4DV3 - chains A and K of the 21 polymer chains in the assembly; structure by X-ray diffraction, 3.55 A resolution.

== Chain A ==
Molecule: 16S rRNA
Source organism: Thermus thermophilus
Sequence (1522 nucleotides; row label = number of the first residue in the row; note: 42 numbers in that range are skipped by the numbering (no residue carries them; nothing is unmodelled there); a row labelled like 190A-190L holds insertion residues (190A, then the next letters in order); numbering starts at 0):
     0 UUUGUUGGAG AGUUUGAUCC UGGCUCAGGG UGAACGCUGG CGGCGUGCCU AAGACAUGCA
    60 AGUCGUGCGG G
    73 CCGCGGGGUU UU
    88 ACUCCG
    95 UGGUC
   101 AGCGGCGGAC GGGUGAGUAA CGCGUGGGU
  129A G
   130 ACCUACCCGG AAGAGGGGGA CAACCCGGGG AAACUCGGGC UAAUCCCCCA UGUGGACCCG
   190 C
190A-190L CCCUUGGGGUGU
   191 GUCCAAAGGG CUUU
   216 GCCCGCUUCC GGAUGGGCCC GCGUCCCAUC AGCUAGUUGG UGGGGUAAUG GCCCACCAAG
   276 GCGACGACGG GUAGCCGGUC UGAGAGGAUG GCCGGCCACA GGGGCACUGA GACACGGGCC
   336 CCACUCCUAC GGGAGGCAGC AGUUAGGAAU CUUCCGCAAU GGGCGCAAGC CUGACGGAGC
   396 GACGCCGCUU GGAGGAAGAA GCCCUUCGGG GUGUAAACUC CUGAA
   442 CCCGGGACGA AACCCCCGAC GA
   474 GGGGACUGAC GGUACCGGG
   494 GUAAUAGCGC CGGCCAACUC CGUGCCAGCA GCCGCGGUAA UACGGAGGGC GCGAGCGUUA
   554 CCCGGAUUCA CUGGGCGUAA AGGGCGUGUA GGCGGCCUGG GGCGUCCCAU GUGAAAGACC
   614 ACGGCUCAAC CGUGGGGGAG CGUGGGAUAC GCUCAGGCUA GACGGUGGGA GAGGGUGGUG
   674 GAAUUCCCGG AGUAGCGGUG AAAUGCGCAG AUACCGGGAG GAACGCCGAU GGCGAAGGCA
   734 GCCACCUGGU CCACCCGUGA CGCUGAGGCG CGAAAGCGUG GGGAGCAAAC CGGAUUAGAU
   794 ACCCGGGUAG UCCACGCCCU AAACGAUGCG CGCUAGGUCU CUGGGUCU
   848 CCUGGGGGCC GAAGCUAACG CGUUAAGCGC GCCGCCUGGG GAGUACGGCC GCAAGGCUGA
   908 AACUAAAAGG AAUUGACGGG GGCCCGCACA AGCGGUGGAG CAUGUGGUUU AAUUCGAAGX
   968 AACGCGAAGA ACCUUACCAG GCCUUGACAU GCUAGG
 1003A G
  1004 AACCCGGGUG AAAGCCUGGG GUGCCCC
1030A-1030D GCGA
  1031 GGGGAGCCCU AGCACAGGUG CUGCAUGGCC GUCGUCAGCU CGUGCCGUGA GGUGUUGGGU
  1091 UAAGUCCCGC AACGAGCGCA ACCCCCGCCG UUAGUUGCCA GCGGUUCGGC CGGGCACUCU
  1151 AACGGGACUG CCCGCGAAA
  1171 GCGGGAGGAA GGAGGGGACG ACGUCUGGUC AGCAUGGCCC UUACGGCCUG GGCGACACAC
  1231 GUGCUACAAU GCCCACUACA AAGCGAUGCC ACCCGGCAAC GGGGAGCUAA UCGCAAAAAG
  1291 GUGGGCCCAG UUCGGAUUGG GGUCUGCAAC CCGACCCCAU GAAGCCGGAA UCGCUAGUAA
  1351 UCGCGGAUCA G
 1361A C
  1362 CAUGCCGCGG UGAAUACGUU CCCGGGCCUU GUACACACXG CCXGUXACGC CAUGGGAGCG
  1422 GGCUCUACCC GAAGUCGCCG GG
  1446 AGCCUACGGG
  1459 CAGGCGCCGA GGGUAGGGCC CGUGACUGGG GCGAAGUCGU AACAAGGUAG CUGUACCGGA
  1519 AGGUGCGGCU GGAUCCACUC CUUUCU
Not modelled in the structure: 0-4, 1534-1538
Modified residues: PSU (pseudouridine-5'-monophosphate) at position 516, 7MG (7N-methyl-8-hydroguanosine-5'-monophosphate) at position 527, M2G (N2-dimethylguanosine-5'-monophosphate) at position 966, 5MC (5-methylcytidine-5'-monophosphate) at position 967, 2MG (2N-methylguanosine-5'-monophosphate) at position 1207, 5MC (5-methylcytidine-5'-monophosphate) at position 1400, 4OC (4n,o2'-methylcytidine-5'-monophosphate) at position 1402, 5MC (5-methylcytidine-5'-monophosphate) at position 1404, 5MC (5-methylcytidine-5'-monophosphate) at position 1407, UR3 (3-methyluridine-5'-monophoshate) at position 1498, MA6 (6N-dimethyladenosine-5'-monophoshate) at position 1518, MA6 (6N-dimethyladenosine-5'-monophoshate) at position 1519, PSU (pseudouridine-5'-monophosphate) at position 1540, PSU (pseudouridine-5'-monophosphate) at position 1541
Differences from the reference sequence: engineered mutation A912 (C1535 in M26923.1); conflict C1534 (A2157 in M26923.1), A1535 (C2158 in M26923.1)

== Chain K ==
Protein: ribosomal protein S11
Source organism: Thermus thermophilus
UniProt: P80376 (RS11_THET8); residues 1-129 here = UniProt positions 1-129
Chain sequence (129 residues; each row starts with the number of its first residue):
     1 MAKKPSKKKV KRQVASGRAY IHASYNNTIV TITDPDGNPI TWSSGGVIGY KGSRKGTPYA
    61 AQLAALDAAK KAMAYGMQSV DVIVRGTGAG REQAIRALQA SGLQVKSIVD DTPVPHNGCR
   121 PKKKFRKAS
Not modelled in the structure: 1-10, 127-129

== How chain A and chain K interact ==
Contacting residue pairs - 75 pairs, chain A then chain K:
  G674(A) with His116(K), base contact
  A675(A) with Val114(K), hydrogen bond to the sugar; Pro115(K), base contact; His116(K), hydrogen bond to the base; Gly118(K), base contact
  A676(A) with Pro113(K), sugar contact; Val114(K), sugar contact; Pro115(K), sugar contact
  U677(A) with Cys119(K), hydrogen bond to the base
  G683(A) with Asn38(K), base contact; Pro39(K), base contact
  A684(A) with Asn38(K), sugar contact; Pro39(K), hydrogen bond to the sugar
  G685(A) with Pro39(K), sugar contact; Ile40(K), phosphate contact; Trp42(K), sugar contact
  U686(A) with Trp42(K), hydrogen bond to the sugar; Tyr75(K), phosphate contact
  A687(A) with Lys71(K), salt bridge to the phosphate
  G688(A) with Trp42(K), sugar contact; Ser44(K), hydrogen bond to the phosphate; Gly46(K), sugar contact; Val47(K), sugar contact
  C689(A) with Asn27(K), hydrogen bond to the phosphate; Ser44(K), hydrogen bond to the phosphate; Gly45(K), phosphate contact; Gly46(K), hydrogen bond to the phosphate; Lys55(K), salt bridge to the phosphate
  G690(A) with Asn27(K), hydrogen bond to the phosphate; Lys55(K), hydrogen bond to the base
  G691(A) with Asn26(K), hydrogen bond to the phosphate; Lys51(K), base contact; Gly52(K), base contact; Lys55(K), base contact
  U692(A) with Asn26(K), hydrogen bond to the phosphate; Gly52(K), base contact; Ser53(K), hydrogen bond to the base; Lys124(K), salt bridge to the phosphate
  A694(A) with Ser53(K), hydrogen bond to the phosphate
  A695(A) with Gly52(K), phosphate contact; Ser53(K), hydrogen bond to the phosphate
  A704(A) with Trp42(K), base contact
  A706(A) with His22(K), phosphate contact; Ile29(K), sugar contact; Thr31(K), hydrogen bond to the base
  C707(A) with Tyr20(K), phosphate contact; Gly37(K), hydrogen bond to the sugar; Pro39(K), base contact; Arg85(K), salt bridge to the phosphate
  C708(A) with Tyr20(K), sugar contact; Asp36(K), hydrogen bond to the sugar; Gly37(K), sugar contact; Arg85(K), salt bridge to the phosphate
  G714(A) with Cys119(K), base contact
  A715(A) with Gly118(K), base contact
  A716(A) with Asn117(K), hydrogen bond to the sugar; Gly118(K), sugar contact
  C717(A) with His116(K), sugar contact; Asn117(K), sugar contact
  G718(A) with His116(K), stacking on the base; Asn117(K), sugar contact
  A777(A) with Cys119(K), base contact
  G778(A) with Cys119(K), sugar contact; Arg120(K), hydrogen bond to the sugar
  C779(A) with Arg120(K), sugar contact; Pro121(K), sugar contact; Lys122(K), phosphate contact; Lys123(K), phosphate contact
  A780(A) with Lys122(K), phosphate contact; Lys123(K), hydrogen bond to the phosphate
  C797(A) with Lys124(K), salt bridge to the phosphate
  G798(A) with Lys122(K), salt bridge to the phosphate
  G1523(A) with Lys123(K), phosphate contact
  C1524(A) with Arg120(K), salt bridge to the phosphate
  G1525(A) with Arg120(K), salt bridge to the phosphate
Other interface residues (no listed pair), chain A (37 interface residues in all): U705, C796, G799
Other interface residues (no listed pair), chain K (39 interface residues in all): Arg12, Arg18, Ser24, Arg126

== In short ==
The interface between chain A and chain K involves 37 residues on one side and 39 on the other; the contacts
include 22 hydrogen bonds, 9 salt bridges and 1 aromatic stacking contact. Polar pairs include
A675(A)-His116(K), U677(A)-Cys119(K) and G690(A)-Lys55(K).
Here chain A is 16S rRNA and chain K is ribosomal protein S11, both from Thermus thermophilus. Entry 4DV3
(Crystal structure of the Thermus thermophilus 30S ribosomal subunit with a 16S rRNA mutation, C912A, bound
...) was determined by X-ray diffraction.
